PDB entry 4LWO | X-ray diffraction, 2.20 A resolution | chains B and A

Chain B (and A):
Protein: Arginine N-methyltransferase, putative
Organism: Trypanosoma brucei brucei
Notes: chain A of this document is another copy of the same molecule, construct and numbering; everything in this record applies to it too
Reference sequence: Q57U70 (Q57U70_TRYB2); residues 1-368 here = UniProt positions 1-368
Amino-acid sequence (368 residues; numbered 1 to 368; the number before each row is that of its first residue):
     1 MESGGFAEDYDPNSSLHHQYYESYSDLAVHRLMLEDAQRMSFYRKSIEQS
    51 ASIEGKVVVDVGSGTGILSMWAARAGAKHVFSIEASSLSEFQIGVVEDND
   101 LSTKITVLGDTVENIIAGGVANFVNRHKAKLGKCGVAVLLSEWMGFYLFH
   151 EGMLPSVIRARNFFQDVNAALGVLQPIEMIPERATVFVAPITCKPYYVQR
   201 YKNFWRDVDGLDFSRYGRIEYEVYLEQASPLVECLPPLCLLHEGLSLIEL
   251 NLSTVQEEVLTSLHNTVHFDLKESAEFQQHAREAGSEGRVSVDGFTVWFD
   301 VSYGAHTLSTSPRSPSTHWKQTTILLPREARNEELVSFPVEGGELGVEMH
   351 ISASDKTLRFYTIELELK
Not modelled in the structure: 1-25, 227-228 (chain A: 1-24, 228-229, 368)
From the paper describing this entry:
  - conformationally variable residues (side-chain flip): R39, H318

Chain B / chain A interface:
Residue-residue contacts (61; chain B residue first):
  L27(B) with W205(A), hydrophobic; Y216(A); I219(A), hydrophobic; E220(A)
  R31(B) with R200(A), hydrogen bond (side chain-backbone); Y201(A); F204(A); W205(A); E220(A), salt bridge
  L34(B) with F204(A), hydrophobic; W205(A), hydrophobic; V208(A), hydrophobic
  E35(B) with F204(A)
  R44(B) with D209(A), salt bridge
  T65(B) with F213(A); Y216(A), hydrogen bond (backbone-side chain)
  I67(B) with L211(A), hydrophobic
  M70(B) with L211(A), hydrophobic; F213(A), hydrophobic
  W71(B) with D209(A), hydrogen bond
  R74(B) with D209(A), salt bridge; L211(A)
  F91(B) with I219(A), hydrophobic
  Q92(B) with Y216(A)
  G94(B) with R215(A)
  V95(B) with D212(A); F213(A), hydrophobic; R215(A); Y216(A)
  D98(B) with R215(A), salt bridge
  N99(B) with L211(A); D212(A), hydrogen bond (side chain-backbone)
  R200(B) with R31(A), hydrogen bond (backbone-side chain)
  F204(B) with R31(A)
  W205(B) with L27(A), hydrophobic; R31(A); L34(A), hydrophobic
  D209(B) with R44(A), salt bridge; W71(A), hydrogen bond; R74(A), salt bridge
  G210(B) with R74(A)
  L211(B) with I67(A), hydrophobic; M70(A), hydrophobic; R74(A); N99(A)
  D212(B) with V95(A); N99(A), hydrogen bond (backbone-side chain)
  F213(B) with T65(A); M70(A), hydrophobic; V95(A), hydrophobic
  R215(B) with F91(A); G94(A); V95(A); D98(A), salt bridge
  Y216(B) with L27(A); T65(A), hydrogen bond (side chain-backbone); Q92(A); V95(A)
  I219(B) with L27(A), hydrophobic; F91(A), hydrophobic
  E220(B) with R31(A), salt bridge
Interface residues without a listed pair, chain B (33 interface residues in all): M40, G64, G66, Y201, V208
Interface residues without a listed pair, chain A (34 interface residues in all): E35, M40, E48, G64, L88, G210

Summary:
The interface between chain B and chain A involves 33 residues on one side and 34 on the other; the contacts
include 8 hydrogen bonds and 8 salt bridges. Polar contacts include R31(B)-E220(A), R44(B)-D209(A) and
R74(B)-D209(A). The paper reports conformational variability at R39(B) and H318(B).
Both chains are Arginine N-methyltransferase, putative (Trypanosoma brucei brucei). Entry 4LWO (Crystal
structure of PRMT6) was determined by X-ray diffraction (same publication as 4LWP).
